3CPW - chains 0 and Z of the 31 polymer chains in the assembly; structure by X-ray diffraction, 2.70 A resolution.

== Chain 0 ==
Molecule: 23S ribosomal RNA
Source organism: Haloarcula marismortui
Sequence (2922 nucleotides; row label = number of the first residue in the row):
     2 UUGGCUACUA UGCCAGCUGG UGGAUUGCUC GGCUCAGGCG CUGAUGAAGG ACGUGCCAAG
    62 CUGCGAUAAG CCAUGGGGAG CCGCACGGAG GCGAAGAACC AUGGAUUUCC GAAUGAGAAU
   122 CUCUCUAACA AUUGCUUCGC GCAAUGAGGA ACCCCGAGAA CUGAAACAUC UCAGUAUCGG
   182 GAGGAACAGA AAACGCAAUG UGAUGUCGUU AGUAACCGCG AGUGAACGCG AUACAGCCCA
   242 AACCGAAGCC CUCACGGGCA AUGUGGUGUC AGGGCUACCU CUCAUCAGCC GACCGUCUCG
   302 ACGAAGUCUC UUGGAACAGA GCGUGAUACA GGGUGACAAC CCCGUACUCG AGACCAGUAC
   362 GACGUGCGGU AGUGCCAGAG UAGCGGGGGU UGGAUAUCCC UCGCGAAUAA CGCAGGCAUC
   422 GACUGCGAAG GCUAAACACA ACCUGAGACC GAUAGUGAAC AAGUAGUGUG AACGAACGCU
   482 GCAAAGUACC CUCAGAAGGG AGGCGAAAUA GAGCAUGAAA UCAGUUGGCG AUCGAGCGAC
   542 AGGGCAUACA AGGUCCCCCG ACGAAUGACC GACGCGCGAG CGUCCAGUAA GACUCACGGG
   602 AAGCCGAUGU UCUGUCGUAC GUUUUGAAAA ACGAGCCAGG GAGUGUGUCU GCAUGGCAAG
   662 UCUAACCGGA GUAUCCGGGG AGGCACAGGG AAACCGACAU GGCCGCAGGG CUUUGCCCGA
   722 GGGCCGCCGU CUUCAAGGGC GGGGAGCCAU GUGGACACGA CCCGAAUCCG GACGAUCUAC
   782 GCAUGGACAA GAUGAAGCGU GCCGAAAGGC ACGUGGAAGU CUGUUAGAGU UGGUGUCCUA
   842 CAAUACCCUC UCGUGAUCUA UGUGUAGGGG UGAAAGGCCC AUCGAGUCCG GCAACAGCUG
   902 GUUCCAAUCG AAACAUGUCG AAGCAUGACC UCCGCCGAGG UAGUCUGUGA GGUAGAGCGA
   962 CCGAUUGGUG UGUCCGCCUC CGAGAGGAGU CGGCACACCU GUCAAACUCC AAACUUACAG
  1022 ACGCCGUUUG ACGCGGGGAU UCCGGUGCGC GGGGUAAGCC UGUGUACCAG GAGGGGAACA
  1082 ACCCAGAGAU AGGUUAAGGU CCCCAAGUGU GGAUUAAGUG UAAUCCUCUG AAGGUGGUCU
  1142 CGAGCCCUAG ACAGCCGGGA GGUGAGCUUA GAAGCAGCUA CCCUCUAAGA AAAGCGUAAC
  1202 AGCUUACCGG CCGAGGUUUG AGGCGCCCAA AAUGAUCGGG ACUCAAAUCC ACCACCGAGA
  1262 CCUGUCCGUA CCACUCAUAC UGGUAAUCGA GUAGAUUGGC GCUCUAAUUG GAUGGAAGUA
  1322 GGGGUGAAAA CUCCUAUGGA CCGAUUAGUG ACGAAAAUCC UGGCCAUAGU AGCAGCGAUA
  1382 GUCGGGUGAG AACCCCGACG GCCUAAUGGA UAAGGGUUCC UCAGCACUGC UGAUCAGCUG
  1442 AGGGUUAGCC GGUCCUAAGU CAUACCGCAA CUCGACUAUG ACGAAAUGGG AAACGGGUUA
  1502 AUAUUCCCGU GCCACUAUGC AGUGAAAGUU GACGCCCUGG GGUCGAUCAC GCUGGGCAUU
  1562 CGCCCAGUCG AACCGUCCAA CUCCGUGGAA GCCGUAAUGG CAGGAAGCGG ACGAACGGCG
  1622 GCAUAGGGAA ACGUGAUUCA ACCUGGGGCC CAUGAAAAGA CGAGCAUAGU GUCCGUACCG
  1682 AGAACCGACA CAGGUGUCCA UGGCGGCGAA AGCCAAGGCC UGUCGGGAGC AACCAACGUU
  1742 AGGGAAUUCG GCAAGUUAGU CCCGUACCUU CGGAAGAAGG GAUGCCUGCU CCGGAACGGA
  1802 GCAGGUCGCA GUGACUCGGA AGCUCGGACU GUCUAGUAAC AACAUAGGUG ACCGCAAAUC
  1862 CGCAAGGACU CGUACGGUCA CUGAAUCCUG CCCAGUGCAG GUAUCUGAAC ACCUCGUACA
  1922 AGAGGACGAA GGACCUGUCA ACGGCGGGGG UAACUAUGAC CCUCUUAAGG UAGCGUAGUA
  1982 CCUUGCCGCA UCAGUAGCGG CUUGCAUGAA UGGAUUAACC AGAGCUUCAC UGUCCCAACG
  2042 UUGGGCCCGG UGAACUGUAC AUUCCAGUGC GGAGUCUGGA GACACCCAGG GGGAAGCAAA
  2102 GACCCUAUGG AGCUUUACUG CAGGCUGUCG CUGAGACGUG GUCGCCGAUG UGCAGCAUAG
  2162 GUAGGAGACA CUACACAGGU ACCCGCGCUA GCGGGCCACC GAGUCAACAG UGAAAUACUA
  2222 CCCGUCGGUG ACUGCGACUC UCACUCCGGG AGGAGGACAC CGAUAGCCGG GCAGUUUGAC
  2282 UGGGGCGGUA CGCGCUCGAA AAGAUAUCGA GCGCGCCCUA UGGCUAUCUC AGCCGGGACA
  2342 GAGACCCGGC GAAGAGUGCA AGAGCAAAAG AUAGCUUGAC AGUGUUCUUC CCAACGAGGA
  2402 ACGCUGACGC GAAAGCGUGG UCUAGCGAAC CAAUUAGCCU GCUUGAUGCG GGCAAUUGAU
  2462 GACAGAAAAG CUACCCUAGG GAUAACAGAG UCGUCACUCG CAAGAGCACA UAUCGACCGA
  2522 GUGGCUUGCU ACCUCGAUGU CGGUUCCCUC CAUCCUGCCC GUGCAGAAGC GGGCAAGGGU
  2582 GAGGUUGUUC GCCUAUUAAA GGAGGUCGUG AGCUGGGUUU AGACCGUCGU GAGACAGGUC
  2642 GGCUGCUAUC UACUGGGUGU GUAAUGGUGU CUGACAAGAA CGACCGUAUA GUACGAGAGG
  2702 AACUACGGUU GGUGGCCACU GGUGUACCGG UUGUUCGAGA GAGCACGUGC CGGGUAGCCA
  2762 CGCCACACGG GGUAAGAGCU GAACGCAUCU AAGCUCGAAA CCCACUUGGA AAAGAGACAC
  2822 CGCCGAGGUC CCGCGUACAA GACGCGGUCG AUAGACUCGG GGUGUGCGCG UCGAGGUAAC
  2882 GAGACGUUAA GCCCACGAGC ACUAACAGAC CAAAGCCAUC AU
Disordered / not traced: 2-9, 126-127, 715, 971-998, 1560, 1952-1963, 2137-2236, 2339-2343, 2665-2666, 2915-2923
Sequence notes: conflict C559 (U3154 in 3377779), C560 (U3155 in 3377779); engineered mutation A2099 (G4694 in 3377779)
Metal / ion sites: Na+ site 1: U12 (shared with 1 residue of chain Q); Mg2+ site 1 near G28 (its only coordinating residue here); Na+ site 2: C40, C443; Na+ site 3: G56, A59, G61; Sr2+ site 1: C85 (shared with 1 residue of chain S); Na+ site 4 near U108 (its only coordinating residue here); Mg2+ site 2 near U115 (its only coordinating residue here); Na+ site 5: C130, U146; Na+ site 6: C141, G142; Sr2+ site 2: G147, A183 (shared with 1 residue of chain L); Mg2+ site 3: C162, U2276; K+ site 1: C162, U163, U172; 66 more Mg2+ sites not listed; 58 more Na+ sites not listed; 71 more Sr2+ sites not listed; 1 more K+ sites not listed
Small-molecule neighbours:
  - acetyl group (ACE): G2102, A2486, G2540
  - Linezolid (ZLD; N-{[(5S)-3-(3-fluoro-4-morpholin-4-ylphenyl)-2-oxo-1,3-oxazolidin-5-yl]methyl}acetamide): G2102, A2486, C2487, A2538, U2539, G2540, U2541, U2620

== Chain Z ==
Name: 50S ribosomal protein L37e
Source organism: Haloarcula marismortui
UniProt: P32410 (RL37_HALMA); residues 0-56 here correspond to UniProt positions 1-57 (UniProt number = residue number + 1)
Amino-acid sequence (57 residues; numbered 0 to 56; the number before each row is that of its first residue; numbering starts at 0):
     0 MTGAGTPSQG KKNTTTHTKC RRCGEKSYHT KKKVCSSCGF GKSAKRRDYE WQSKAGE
Disordered / not traced: 0
Metal / ion sites: Sr2+ site 1: Lys-10, Asn-12 (shared with U862(0) of chain 0); Cd2+: Cys-19, Cys-22, Cys-34, Cys-37; Sr2+ site 2: Gly-40 (shared with A1463(0) of chain 0); Sr2+ site 3 near Asp-47 (its only coordinating residue here)

== Chain 0 / chain Z interface ==
Residue-residue contacts (117; chain 0 residue first):
  G50(0) / Arg-21(Z)  hydrogen bond to the base
  G51(0) / Cys-22(Z)  sugar contact
  G51(0) / Gly-23(Z)  hydrogen bond to the sugar
  C111(0) / Arg-20(Z)  hydrogen bond to the sugar
  G112(0) / Arg-20(Z)  salt bridge to the phosphate
  G112(0) / Arg-21(Z)  sugar contact
  G112(0) / Phe-39(Z)  phosphate contact
  A113(0) / Arg-21(Z)  salt bridge to the phosphate
  A113(0) / Phe-39(Z)  phosphate contact
  A113(0) / Ala-43(Z)  phosphate contact
  A119(0) / Arg-20(Z)  hydrogen bond to the base
  A120(0) / Thr-17(Z)  base contact
  A120(0) / Lys-18(Z)  hydrogen bond to the sugar
  A120(0) / Arg-20(Z)  salt bridge to the phosphate
  A120(0) / Tyr-27(Z)  hydrogen bond to the phosphate
  A120(0) / Thr-29(Z)  hydrogen bond to the base
  A120(0) / Lys-32(Z)  salt bridge to the phosphate
  U121(0) / Lys-18(Z)  base contact
  U121(0) / Cys-19(Z)  base contact
  U121(0) / Arg-20(Z)  sugar contact
  U121(0) / Gly-23(Z)  base contact
  A148(0) / Ala-43(Z)  phosphate contact
  A148(0) / Lys-44(Z)  salt bridge to the phosphate
  G149(0) / Lys-44(Z)  phosphate contact
  G149(0) / Arg-45(Z)  hydrogen bond to the phosphate
  A177(0) / Ala-54(Z)  phosphate contact
  U178(0) / Glu-49(Z)  phosphate contact
  U178(0) / Trp-50(Z)  phosphate contact
  U178(0) / Ala-54(Z)  phosphate contact
  C179(0) / Tyr-48(Z)  phosphate contact
  C179(0) / Glu-49(Z)  hydrogen bond to the phosphate
  G182(0) / Lys-44(Z)  salt bridge to the phosphate
  U470(0) / Thr-15(Z)  sugar contact
  U470(0) / His-16(Z)  sugar contact
  U470(0) / Lys-25(Z)  phosphate contact
  G471(0) / His-16(Z)  hydrogen bond to the sugar
  G471(0) / Lys-25(Z)  salt bridge to the phosphate
  G471(0) / Ser-26(Z)  phosphate contact
  G471(0) / Ser-35(Z)  hydrogen bond to the sugar
  A472(0) / Ser-26(Z)  hydrogen bond to the phosphate
  A472(0) / Ser-35(Z)  sugar contact
  A472(0) / Ser-36(Z)  phosphate contact
  A472(0) / Arg-46(Z)  hydrogen bond to the sugar
  A472(0) / Trp-50(Z)  sugar contact
  A473(0) / Arg-46(Z)  salt bridge to the phosphate
  A473(0) / Gln-51(Z)  hydrogen bond to the phosphate
  G771(0) / Trp-50(Z)  base contact
  G772(0) / Tyr-48(Z)  sugar contact
  G772(0) / Trp-50(Z)  hydrogen bond to the sugar
  A773(0) / Arg-46(Z)  hydrogen bond to the sugar
  A773(0) / Tyr-48(Z)  hydrogen bond to the phosphate
  A773(0) / Trp-50(Z)  sugar contact
  C774(0) / Ser-35(Z)  phosphate contact
  C774(0) / Arg-46(Z)  salt bridge to the phosphate
  G775(0) / His-16(Z)  salt bridge to the phosphate
  G775(0) / His-28(Z)  salt bridge to the phosphate
  G775(0) / Ser-35(Z)  phosphate contact
  A776(0) / His-28(Z)  salt bridge to the phosphate
  A776(0) / Lys-31(Z)  salt bridge to the phosphate
  U777(0) / Lys-11(Z)  sugar contact
  U777(0) / Asn-12(Z)  hydrogen bond to the base
  U777(0) / Thr-13(Z)  hydrogen bond to the base
  U777(0) / Thr-15(Z)  base contact
  C778(0) / Ser-7(Z)  sugar contact
  C778(0) / Lys-10(Z)  phosphate contact
  C778(0) / Lys-11(Z)  sugar contact
  U779(0) / Lys-10(Z)  salt bridge to the phosphate
  U845(0) / Gly-2(Z)  sugar contact
  U845(0) / Gly-4(Z)  phosphate contact
  U845(0) / Thr-5(Z)  hydrogen bond to the phosphate
  A846(0) / Pro-6(Z)  phosphate contact
  U862(0) / Asn-12(Z)  phosphate contact
  G863(0) / Thr-13(Z)  phosphate contact
  G863(0) / Lys-30(Z)  salt bridge to the phosphate
  U864(0) / Lys-30(Z)  salt bridge to the phosphate
  C881(0) / Lys-11(Z)  hydrogen bond to the base
  A882(0) / Ala-3(Z)  sugar contact
  A882(0) / Gly-4(Z)  base contact
  A882(0) / Thr-5(Z)  base contact
  U883(0) / Ala-3(Z)  phosphate contact
  C890(0) / Trp-50(Z)  hydrogen bond to the sugar
  G891(0) / Trp-50(Z)  sugar contact
  G891(0) / Ser-52(Z)  sugar contact
  G891(0) / Lys-53(Z)  salt bridge to the phosphate
  G891(0) / Ala-54(Z)  phosphate contact
  G892(0) / Lys-53(Z)  salt bridge to the phosphate
  G892(0) / Ala-54(Z)  hydrogen bond to the phosphate
  C893(0) / Lys-53(Z)  phosphate contact
  A894(0) / Lys-53(Z)  salt bridge to the phosphate
  A1414(0) / Asn-12(Z)  hydrogen bond to the sugar
  G1415(0) / Asn-12(Z)  sugar contact
  G1415(0) / Thr-14(Z)  hydrogen bond to the phosphate
  U1473(0) / Lys-41(Z)  hydrogen bond to the base
  U1473(0) / Ser-42(Z)  hydrogen bond to the sugar
  U1473(0) / Lys-44(Z)  base contact
  C1474(0) / Lys-41(Z)  phosphate contact
  C1687(0) / Gln-8(Z)  hydrogen bond to the sugar
  C1687(0) / Gly-9(Z)  hydrogen bond to the base
  C1687(0) / Lys-11(Z)  sugar contact
  G1688(0) / Thr-5(Z)  hydrogen bond to the sugar
  G1688(0) / Gln-8(Z)  sugar contact
  G1694(0) / Thr-5(Z)  hydrogen bond to the base
  G1694(0) / Pro-6(Z)  sugar contact
  G1694(0) / Gly-9(Z)  base contact
  G1695(0) / Pro-6(Z)  hydrogen bond to the sugar
  G1695(0) / Gly-9(Z)  hydrogen bond to the base
  G1695(0) / Lys-10(Z)  sugar contact
  U1696(0) / Gly-9(Z)  sugar contact
  U1696(0) / Lys-10(Z)  sugar contact
  A1836(0) / Thr-1(Z)  hydrogen bond to the sugar
  A1836(0) / Gly-2(Z)  sugar contact
  A1836(0) / Ala-3(Z)  hydrogen bond to the sugar
  A1836(0) / Ser-7(Z)  base contact
  G1837(0) / Thr-1(Z)  hydrogen bond to the phosphate
  G1837(0) / Gly-2(Z)  base contact
  G1837(0) / Ala-3(Z)  hydrogen bond to the base
  G1837(0) / Gly-4(Z)  hydrogen bond to the base
Interface residues without a listed pair, chain 0 (58 interface residues in all): A49, A52, A114, G181, A843, A861, A1413

== Overview ==
58 residues of chain 0 and 47 residues of chain Z are in contact; the contacts include 38 hydrogen bonds and
19 salt bridges. Polar pairs include G50(0)/Arg-21(Z), A119(0)/Arg-20(Z) and A120(0)/Thr-29(Z). Bound to chain
0: Linezolid and acetyl group.
Here chain 0 is 23S ribosomal RNA and chain Z is 50S ribosomal protein L37e, both from Haloarcula marismortui.
Entry 3CPW (The structure of the antibiotic LINEZOLID bound to the large ribosomal subunit of HALOARCULA
MARISMORTUI) was determined by X-ray diffraction.
